PDB entry 7Z3L | X-ray diffraction, 2.40 A resolution | chain AAA

Chain AAA:
Molecule: Isoform 2 of Ectonucleotide pyrophosphatase/phosphodiesterase family member 2
Organism: Rattus norvegicus
Notes: EC 3.1.4.39
UniProt: Q64610 (ENPP2_RAT), isoform Q64610-2; residue numbers follow UniProt; this construct covers 56-860
Chain sequence (805 residues; numbered 56 to 860; the number before each row is that of its first residue):
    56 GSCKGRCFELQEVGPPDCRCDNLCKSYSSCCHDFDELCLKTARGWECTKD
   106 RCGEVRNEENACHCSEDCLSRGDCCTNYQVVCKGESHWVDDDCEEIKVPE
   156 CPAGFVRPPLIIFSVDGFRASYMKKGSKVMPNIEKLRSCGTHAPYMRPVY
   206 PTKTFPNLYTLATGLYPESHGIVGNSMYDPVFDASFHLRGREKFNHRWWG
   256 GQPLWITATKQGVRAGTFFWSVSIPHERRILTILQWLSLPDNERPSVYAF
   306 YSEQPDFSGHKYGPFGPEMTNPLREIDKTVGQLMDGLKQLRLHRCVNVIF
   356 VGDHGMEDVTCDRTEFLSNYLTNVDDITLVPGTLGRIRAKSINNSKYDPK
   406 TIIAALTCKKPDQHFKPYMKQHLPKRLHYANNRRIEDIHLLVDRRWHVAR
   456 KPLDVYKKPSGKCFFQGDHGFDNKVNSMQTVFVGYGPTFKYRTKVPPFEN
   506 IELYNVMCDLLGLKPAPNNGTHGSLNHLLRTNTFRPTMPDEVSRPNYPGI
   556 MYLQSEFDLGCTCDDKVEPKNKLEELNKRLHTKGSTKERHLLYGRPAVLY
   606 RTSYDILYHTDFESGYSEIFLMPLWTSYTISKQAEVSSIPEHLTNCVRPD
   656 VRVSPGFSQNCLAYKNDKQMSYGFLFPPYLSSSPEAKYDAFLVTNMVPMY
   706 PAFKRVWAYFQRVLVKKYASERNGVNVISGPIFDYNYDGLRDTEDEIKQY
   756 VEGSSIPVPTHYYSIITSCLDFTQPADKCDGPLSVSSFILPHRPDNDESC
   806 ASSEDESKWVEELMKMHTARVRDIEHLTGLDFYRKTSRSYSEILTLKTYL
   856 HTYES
Unresolved in the structure: 461-464, 571-583
Construct notes: engineered mutation Ala-410 (Asn in Q64610), Thr-591 (Arg in Q64610), Ala-806 (Asn in Q64610)
Curated features (UniProtKB/Swiss-Prot):
  - motif: Arg-126 to Asp-128 (Cell attachment site)
  - active site: Thr-209 (Nucleophile)
  - binding site (Zn(2+)): Asp-171, Thr-209, Asp-311, His-315, Asp-358, His-359, His-474
  - binding site (1-(9Z-octadecenoyl)-sn-glycero-3-phosphate): Thr-209, Asn-230, Asp-311, His-474
  - binding site (1-hexadecanoyl-sn-glycero-3-phosphate): Thr-209, Asn-230, Asp-311, His-474
  - binding site (1-tetradecanoyl-sn-glycerol 3-phosphate): Thr-209, Asn-230, Asp-311, His-474
  - glycosylation (N-linked (GlcNAc...) asparagine): Asn-398, Asn-524
  - mutagenesis: Asp-171 (D171N: Abolishes lysophospholipase D activity), Thr-209 (T209A: Abolishes lysophospholipase D activity; T209S: 15% of wild-type lysophospholipase D activity), Asp-311 (D311N: Abolishes lysophospholipase D activity), His-315 (H315Q: 20% of wild-type lysophospholipase D activity), Lys-430 (K430A: Impaired secretion. No effect on lysophospholipase activity)
Disulfide bonds: Cys-58/Cys-75, Cys-62/Cys-93, Cys-73/Cys-86, Cys-79/Cys-85, Cys-102/Cys-119, Cys-107/Cys-137, Cys-117/Cys-130, Cys-123/Cys-129, Cys-148/Cys-194, Cys-156/Cys-350, Cys-366/Cys-468, Cys-413/Cys-805, Cys-566/Cys-666, Cys-568/Cys-651, Cys-774/Cys-784
Covalent attachments: N-acetylglucosamine (NAG) linked to Asn-524
Ion coordination: Zn2+ site 1: Asp-171, Asp-358, His-359; Zn2+ site 2: Asp-311, His-315, His-474; Ca2+: Asp-739, Asn-741, Asp-743, Leu-745, Asp-747; Na+ near Ser-807 (its only coordinating residue here)
Residues lining bound ligands: 7NB (2-[[2-ethyl-8-methyl-6-[4-[2-(3-oxidanylazetidin-1-yl)-2-oxidanylidene-ethyl]piperazin-1-yl]imidazo[1,2-a]pyridin-3-yl]-methyl-amino]-4-(4-fluorophenyl)-1,3-thiazole-5-carbonitrile): Ile-167, Ser-169, Thr-209, Phe-210, Leu-213, Tyr-214, Leu-216, Ala-217, Lys-248, Phe-249, His-251, Trp-254, Pro-258, Trp-260, Ile-261, Phe-273, Phe-274, Ala-304, Tyr-306

In short:
Ligands of chain AAA: compound 7NB. N-acetylglucosamine is covalently linked to Asn-524. Asp-171, Asp-358 and
His-359 form the Zn2+ site 1. Curated annotation (UniProt) lists active-site residue Thr-209, 7 Zn2+-binding
residues, 4 residues binding 1-(9Z-octadecenoyl)-sn-glycero-3-phosphate and 4 residues binding
1-hexadecanoyl-sn-glycero-3-phosphate.
Chain AAA is Isoform 2 of Ectonucleotide pyrophosphatase/phosphodiesterase family member 2 (Rattus
norvegicus); the structure, Autotaxin in complex with hybrid compound ziritaxestat (GLPG1690), was determined
by X-ray diffraction together with 7Z3K from the same study.
